9EFZ - chains A and B of the 5 polymer chains in the assembly; structure by electron microscopy, 1.95 A resolution.

# Chain A (and B)
Name: Bestrophin 1
From: Gallus gallus
Notes: chain B of this document is another copy of the same molecule, construct and numbering; everything in this record applies to it too
Reference sequence: A0A8V0ZZU7 (A0A8V0ZZU7_CHICK); numbering as in UniProt (aligned over 2-344)
Chain sequence (348 residues; numbered 2 to 349; the number before each row is that of its first residue):
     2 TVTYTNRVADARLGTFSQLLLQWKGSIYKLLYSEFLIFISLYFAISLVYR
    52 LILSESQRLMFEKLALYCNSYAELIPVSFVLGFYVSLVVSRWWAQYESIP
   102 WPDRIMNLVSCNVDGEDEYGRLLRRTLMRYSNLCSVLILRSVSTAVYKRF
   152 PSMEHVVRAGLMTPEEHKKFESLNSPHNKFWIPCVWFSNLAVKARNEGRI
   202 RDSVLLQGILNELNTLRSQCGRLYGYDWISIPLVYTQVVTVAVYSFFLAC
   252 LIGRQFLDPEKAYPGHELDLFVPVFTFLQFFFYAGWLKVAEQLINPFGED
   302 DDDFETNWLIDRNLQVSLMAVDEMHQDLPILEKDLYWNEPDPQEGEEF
Unresolved in the structure: 342-349
Sequence notes: expression tag (345-349)

# Chain A / chain B interface
Pairs across the interface (185):
  Leu31(A) with Ala12(B), hydrophobic
  Ser34(A) with Leu14(B)
  Glu35(A) with Arg13(B); Leu14(B); Gly15(B), hydrogen bond (side chain-backbone)
  Ile38(A) with Leu14(B), hydrophobic
  Lys64(A) with Leu269(B)
  Leu65(A) with Leu269(B), hydrophobic
  Tyr68(A) with Phe257(B); Leu271(B), hydrophobic; Phe276(B), hydrophobic
  Tyr72(A) with Gly266(B), hydrogen bond (side chain-backbone); Phe276(B)
  Ala73(A) with Phe276(B), hydrophobic
  Leu75(A) with Arg255(B); Phe276(B), hydrophobic; Gln280(B), hydrogen bond (backbone-side chain)
  Ile76(A) with Leu279(B), hydrophobic; Phe283(B), hydrophobic
  Pro77(A) with Phe283(B); Tyr284(B)
  Phe80(A) with Ser79(B); Gly83(B); Trp287(B)
  Val81(A) with Trp287(B), hydrophobic
  Phe84(A) with Val86(B), hydrophobic; Val90(B), hydrophobic; Trp287(B), hydrophobic
  Tyr85(A) with Phe17(B)
  Glu119(A) with Lys334(B), salt bridge; Trp338(B)
  Tyr120(A) with Leu332(B), hydrophobic
  Arg122(A) with Trp338(B); Asn339(B), hydrogen bond (side chain-backbone); Pro341(B)
  Leu123(A) with Leu332(B), hydrophobic; Glu333(B); Lys334(B); Trp338(B), hydrophobic
  Leu124(A) with Leu332(B), hydrophobic
  Arg126(A) with Asp335(B), salt bridge; Tyr337(B), hydrogen bond (side chain-backbone); Trp338(B)
  Thr127(A) with Leu332(B)
  Arg130(A) with Asp335(B)
  Tyr131(A) with Pro330(B)
  Thr145(A) with Asn7(B); Ala10(B)
  Ala160(A) with Tyr337(B), hydrogen bond (backbone-side chain)
  Gly161(A) with Leu336(B)
  Thr164(A) with Glu333(B)
  Pro165(A) with Glu333(B)
  Glu166(A) with Ile331(B); Glu333(B)
  Glu167(A) with Pro330(B)
  Lys170(A) with Asp328(B), salt bridge
  Leu174(A) with Glu324(B); Met325(B), hydrophobic
  Asn175(A) with Gln316(B), hydrogen bond (backbone-side chain); Met320(B)
  Ser176(A) with Gln316(B), hydrogen bond; Met320(B)
  His178(A) with Trp309(B); Arg313(B); Gln316(B)
  Trp182(A) with Asp104(B); Met107(B), hydrophobic; Arg313(B); Val317(B); Met320(B), hydrophobic; Ala321(B), hydrophobic; Met325(B), hydrophobic
  Ile183(A) with Met325(B), hydrophobic
  Cys185(A) with Asn108(B)
  Val186(A) with Asn108(B); Ser111(B); Ala321(B); Met325(B), hydrophobic
  Trp187(A) with Met325(B); Leu329(B); Pro330(B)
  Ser189(A) with Asn108(B), hydrogen bond (side chain-backbone); Cys112(B)
  Asn190(A) with Ser111(B), hydrogen bond; Cys112(B); Met325(B), hydrogen bond (side chain-backbone); Gln327(B), hydrogen bond (backbone-side chain); Leu329(B)
  Leu191(A) with Leu329(B), hydrophobic
  Val193(A) with Cys112(B); Asn113(B)
  Arg196(A) with Arg202(B)
  Asn197(A) with Arg202(B), hydrogen bond
  Ser204(A) with Arg202(B); Asp203(B), hydrogen bond; Val205(B); Leu206(B)
  Gln208(A) with Val205(B); Leu206(B); Gly209(B)
  Leu211(A) with Leu109(B), hydrophobic; Asn113(B)
  Asn215(A) with Arg105(B), hydrogen bond (backbone-side chain); Asn108(B), hydrogen bond; Leu109(B); Glu213(B)
  Thr216(A) with Arg105(B)
  Arg218(A) with Asp104(B), salt bridge
  Ser219(A) with Arg105(B), hydrogen bond
  Tyr225(A) with Trp309(B)
  Gly226(A) with Trp94(B); Tyr97(B)
  Tyr227(A) with Trp94(B), hydrogen bond
  Asp228(A) with Thr4(B), hydrogen bond (backbone-side chain); Thr6(B), hydrogen bond (backbone-side chain)
  Trp229(A) with Thr2(B), hydrogen bond; Thr4(B), hydrogen bond (backbone-side chain); Tyr97(B); Glu306(B); Trp309(B), hydrophobic
  Ile230(A) with Thr2(B); Trp93(B), hydrophobic; Trp94(B), hydrophobic; Tyr97(B), hydrophobic
  Ser231(A) with Val3(B); Thr4(B); Tyr5(B); Thr6(B); Trp93(B)
  Ile232(A) with Tyr5(B), hydrogen bond (backbone-side chain)
  Pro233(A) with Tyr5(B); Trp93(B); Asp303(B)
  Leu234(A) with Tyr5(B), hydrophobic; Leu20(B), hydrophobic; Gln23(B); Lys25(B); Gly26(B)
  Val235(A) with Gly26(B); Ser27(B); Ile28(B); Val290(B), hydrophobic
  Tyr236(A) with Val86(B); Val90(B); Trp287(B), hydrophobic; Val290(B); Leu294(B), hydrophobic
  Thr237(A) with Tyr5(B), hydrogen bond; Phe17(B); Leu20(B)
  Gln238(A) with Leu20(B), hydrogen bond (side chain-backbone); Leu21(B); Gln23(B), hydrogen bond (side chain-backbone); Ser27(B); Ile28(B), hydrogen bond (side chain-backbone); Tyr29(B)
  Val239(A) with Ile28(B), hydrophobic; Phe283(B); Trp287(B), hydrophobic
  Thr241(A) with Leu21(B)
  Val242(A) with Leu21(B), hydrophobic; Phe282(B), hydrophobic; Phe283(B), hydrophobic
  Ala243(A) with Phe283(B), hydrophobic
  Ser246(A) with Phe283(B)
  Ala250(A) with Phe276(B), hydrophobic
  Lys289(A) with Arg13(B), hydrogen bond (side chain-backbone)
  Glu292(A) with Arg13(B); Thr16(B); Phe17(B)
  Gln293(A) with Ala12(B)
  Ile295(A) with Tyr5(B); Val9(B), hydrophobic; Phe17(B), hydrophobic
  Asn296(A) with Thr6(B), hydrogen bond (side chain-backbone); Val9(B); Ala10(B)
  Gly299(A) with Ala10(B); Asp11(B)
  Glu300(A) with Asp11(B), hydrogen bond (backbone-side chain)
  Asp301(A) with Ala10(B); Asp11(B); Ala12(B), hydrogen bond (side chain-backbone)
  Asp304(A) with Ala10(B)
  Leu315(A) with Tyr337(B)
Other interface residues (no listed pair), chain A (99 interface residues in all): Met61, Cys69, Leu88, Arg92, Arg159, Ser173, Pro177, Lys194, Val205, Leu207, Tyr245, Leu288, Ala291, Leu319
Other interface residues (no listed pair), chain B (95 interface residues in all): Ser18, Leu31, Leu82, Glu98, Trp102, Val273, Pro274, Val275, Thr277, Phe305, Leu310, Asp312, His326

# Summary
99 residues of chain A and 95 residues of chain B are in contact; the contacts include 31 hydrogen bonds and 4
salt bridges. Polar contacts include Glu119(A)-Lys334(B), Arg126(A)-Asp335(B) and Lys170(A)-Asp328(B).
Both chains are Bestrophin 1 (Gallus gallus). Entry 9EFZ (Chicken BEST1 bound to GABA in an open state) was
determined by electron microscopy (same publication as 9EGM, 9EGQ, 9EGS and 9EGT).
